5DRQ - chain A; structure by X-ray diffraction, 1.63 A resolution.

Chain A:
Molecule: UDP-3-O-[3-hydroxymyristoyl] N-acetylglucosamine deacetylase
Source organism: Pseudomonas aeruginosa (strain ATCC 15692 / PAO1 / 1C / PRS 101 / LMG 12228)
Notes: EC 3.5.1.-
UniProtKB: P47205 (LPXC_PSEAE); residue numbers follow UniProt; this construct covers 1-299
Amino-acid sequence (299 residues; numbered 1 to 299; the number before each row is that of its first residue):
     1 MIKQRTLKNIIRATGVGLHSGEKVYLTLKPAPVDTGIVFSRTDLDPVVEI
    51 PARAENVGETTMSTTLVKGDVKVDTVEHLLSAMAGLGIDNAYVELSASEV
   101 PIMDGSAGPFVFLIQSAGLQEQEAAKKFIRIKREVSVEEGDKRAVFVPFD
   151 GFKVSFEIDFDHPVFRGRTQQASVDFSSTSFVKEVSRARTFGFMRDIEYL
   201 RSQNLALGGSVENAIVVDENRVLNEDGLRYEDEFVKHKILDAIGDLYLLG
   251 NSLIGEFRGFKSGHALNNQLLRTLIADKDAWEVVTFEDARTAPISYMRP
Unresolved in the structure: 297-299
Construct notes: engineered mutation S40 (Cys in P47205)
Bound ions: Zn2+ site 1: H78, H237, D241 (together with 5EM); Zn2+ site 2: H162, E219, D277, D279
Ligand contacts: 5EM (N-[(2S)-3-amino-1-(hydroxyamino)-3-methyl-1-oxobutan-2-yl]-4-[4-(4-aminophenyl)buta-1,3-diyn-1-yl]benzamide): L18, M62, S63, E77, H78, T190, F191, G192, I197, L200, R201, A206, G209, S210, V211, A214, H237, K238, D241, H264
UniProt features mapped onto this chain:
  - active site: H264 (Proton donor)
  - binding site (Zn(2+)): H78, H237, D241
From the paper describing this entry:
  - binding site for 5EM: F191, K238

In short:
Ligands of chain A: compound 5EM. H78, H237 and D241 coordinate Zn2+ site 1. The Zn2+ site 2 is built by H162,
E219, D277 and D279. UniProt lists active-site residue H264 and 3 Zn2+-binding residues. From the paper: a
binding site for 5EM at F191 and K238.
Chain A is UDP-3-O-[3-hydroxymyristoyl] N-acetylglucosamine deacetylase (Pseudomonas aeruginosa (strain ATCC
15692 / PAO1 / 1C / PRS 101 / LMG 12228)); the structure, Crystal structure of the Pseudomonas aeruginosa
LpxC/LPC-040 complex, was determined by X-ray diffraction, deposited together with 5DRO, 5DRP and 5DRR.
